5EFT - chains A and B of the 8 polymer chains in the assembly; structure by X-ray diffraction, 2.50 A resolution.

[Chain A]
Molecule: p9-1
From: Rice black-streaked dwarf virus 2
Notes: fragment: C-terminal peptide
Reference sequence: B6SCH3 (B6SCH3_9REOV); numbering as in UniProt (aligned over 332-347)
Amino-acid sequence (16 residues; each row starts with the number of its first residue):
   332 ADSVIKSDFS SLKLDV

[Chain B]
Molecule: p9-1
From: Rice black-streaked dwarf virus 2
Reference sequence: B6SCH3 (B6SCH3_9REOV); residues 4-324 here = UniProt positions 4-324
Amino-acid sequence (321 residues; numbered 4 to 324; the number before each row is that of its first residue):
     4 LERRTFGSYK IEELTIRNDQ PTRNTNLSLS QSTENRLSTK KIPLLDDGIF ELLNYLIDGT
    64 NFNKTCYCGF NYSHLPNLER DFNIASLYVR ENFEICTDQL DLANYVRQPN ISIKSPDFTV
   124 CLEYVLKTVV ESESSTKDQK DDESQKPTST DSTKNEQETK FVEMSLLPLL NRESEESLTE
   184 EILEGEGAVV NVLKLFIKGF LMHLGENPNS YDRQLTVEKY RPLLVSIVGY EYLVGTTVPE
   244 KKINHIYYQL ATFDNYPFDL LRFQLSSLIS TPTSILERIT KEGLFKIITS STLRGAPRQT
   304 VLFRGINGSE SFLNIKRYRR F
Unresolved in the structure: 20-42, 134-159, 177, 239-244, 293-302
Construct notes: conflict Thr162 (Lys in B6SCH3)

[How chain A and chain B interact]
Residue-residue contacts (33):
  Ala332(A) - Pro211(B)
  Ala332(A) - Asn212(B)
  Ala332(A) - Ser213(B)
  Val335(A) - Pro211(B)  hydrophobic
  Val335(A) - Arg265(B)
  Ile336(A) - Arg265(B)
  Lys337(A) - Gly208(B)
  Lys337(A) - Glu209(B)
  Lys337(A) - Pro211(B)
  Ser338(A) - Gly208(B)  hydrogen bond (backbone-backbone)
  Ser338(A) - Glu209(B)
  Ser338(A) - Arg265(B)
  Phe340(A) - Leu204(B)
  Phe340(A) - Met205(B)
  Phe340(A) - Gly208(B)
  Phe340(A) - Arg265(B)
  Phe340(A) - Leu268(B)  hydrophobic
  Ser341(A) - Lys201(B)  hydrogen bond (backbone-side chain)
  Ser341(A) - Met205(B)
  Leu343(A) - Leu268(B)  hydrophobic
  Lys344(A) - Asn247(B)  hydrogen bond (backbone-side chain)
  Lys344(A) - Ile249(B)
  Leu345(A) - Lys197(B)
  Leu345(A) - Lys201(B)
  Leu345(A) - Asn247(B)
  Leu345(A) - Ile249(B)  hydrophobic
  Leu345(A) - Tyr250(B)  hydrogen bond (backbone-side chain)
  Asp346(A) - Lys197(B)  hydrogen bond (backbone-side chain)
  Asp346(A) - Asn247(B)  hydrogen bond
  Val347(A) - Pro79(B)
  Val347(A) - Lys197(B)
  Val347(A) - Leu198(B)  hydrophobic
  Val347(A) - Lys201(B)
Also at the interface, not in a pair above, chain B (19 interface residues in all): Asn194, Glu234, Ser269

[Overview]
The interface between chain A and chain B involves 12 residues on one side and 19 on the other, with 6
hydrogen bonds. Polar contacts include Ser341(A)-Lys201(B), Lys344(A)-Asn247(B) and Leu345(A)-Tyr250(B).
Here chain A is p9-1 and chain B is p9-1, both from Rice black-streaked dwarf virus 2. Entry 5EFT (Structural
Basis for Specific Recognition of ssDNA by SRBSDV P9-1 Octamers) was determined by X-ray diffraction.
